7CPC - chains A and F of the 3 polymer chains in the assembly; structure by X-ray diffraction, 2.80 A resolution.

Chain A (and F):
Protein: Ferritin
Source organism: Penaeus japonicus
Notes: EC 1.16.3.1; chain F of this document is another copy of the same molecule, construct and numbering; everything in this record applies to it too
UniProtKB: T2B7E1 (T2B7E1_PENJP); the author numbering skips numbers that UniProt does not, so the offset changes along the chain: 2-56 = UniProt 2-56; 58-156 = UniProt 57-155
Chain sequence (169 residues; numbered 2 to 171; 1 number in that range is skipped by the numbering (no residue carries it; nothing is unmodelled there); the number before each row is that of its first residue):
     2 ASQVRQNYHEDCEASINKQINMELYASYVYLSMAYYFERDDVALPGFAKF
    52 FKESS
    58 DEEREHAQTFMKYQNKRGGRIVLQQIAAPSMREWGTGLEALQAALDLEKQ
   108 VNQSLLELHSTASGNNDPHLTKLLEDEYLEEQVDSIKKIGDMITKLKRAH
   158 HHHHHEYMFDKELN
Unresolved in the structure: 156-157
Construct notes: engineered mutation R89 (Gln88 in T2B7E1); expression tag (157-171)
Bound ions: Fe ion: E24, E60; Ni2+ near H161 (its only coordinating residue here)

Interface between chain A and chain F:
Residue-residue contacts (59):
  S3(A) - D41(F)
  Q4(A) - D41(F)
  V5(A) - D41(F)
  L25(A) - Y29(F)
  S28(A) - R61(F)  hydrogen bond
  Y29(A) - L25(F)
  Y29(A) - L80(F)
  Y29(A) - Q81(F)  hydrogen bond (side chain-backbone)
  Y29(A) - I83(F)  hydrophobic
  L32(A) - Q65(F)
  S33(A) - L80(F)
  Y36(A) - Q65(F)  hydrogen bond
  Y36(A) - M68(F)  hydrophobic
  Y36(A) - K69(F)  hydrogen bond
  Y36(A) - N72(F)  hydrogen bond (backbone-side chain)
  Y36(A) - I78(F)  hydrophobic
  E39(A) - N72(F)
  R40(A) - N72(F)
  R40(A) - R77(F)
  D41(A) - S3(F)  hydrogen bond
  D41(A) - Q4(F)  hydrogen bond
  D41(A) - V5(F)
  D41(A) - R77(F)  salt bridge
  D42(A) - R77(F)  salt bridge
  S56(A) - R61(F)  hydrogen bond
  D58(A) - R61(F)  salt bridge
  R61(A) - S56(F)
  R61(A) - D58(F)  salt bridge
  R61(A) - R61(F)
  Q65(A) - L32(F)
  Q65(A) - Y36(F)  hydrogen bond
  M68(A) - L32(F)  hydrophobic
  M68(A) - Y36(F)  hydrophobic
  K69(A) - Y36(F)
  N72(A) - Y36(F)  hydrogen bond (side chain-backbone)
  N72(A) - R40(F)
  R77(A) - R40(F)
  R77(A) - D41(F)  salt bridge
  I78(A) - Y36(F)  hydrophobic
  I78(A) - R89(F)
  V79(A) - R89(F)
  L80(A) - Y29(F)
  L80(A) - S33(F)
  L80(A) - A85(F)
  L80(A) - R89(F)  hydrogen bond (backbone-side chain)
  Q81(A) - Y29(F)  hydrogen bond (backbone-side chain)
  Q81(A) - A85(F)
  Q82(A) - Q82(F)
  Q82(A) - I83(F)
  Q82(A) - A84(F)
  Q82(A) - A85(F)
  I83(A) - Y29(F)  hydrophobic
  I83(A) - Q82(F)
  I83(A) - I83(F)  hydrogen bond (backbone-backbone)
  A85(A) - L80(F)
  A85(A) - Q81(F)
  A85(A) - Q82(F)
  R89(A) - V79(F)
  R89(A) - L80(F)
Other interface residues (no listed pair), chain A (32 interface residues in all): G75, A84, P86
Other interface residues (no listed pair), chain F (32 interface residues in all): N22, S28, E39, D42, G75

In short:
The chain A/chain F interface involves 32 residues from each chain, with 13 hydrogen bonds and 5 salt bridges.
Polar contacts include D41(A)-R77(F), D42(A)-R77(F) and D58(A)-R61(F). E24(A) and E60(A) form the Fe ion site.
Both chains are Ferritin (Penaeus japonicus). Entry 7CPC (His-Mediated Reversible Self-assembly of Ferritin
Nanocage with Ni binding) was determined by X-ray diffraction, deposited together with 7CPI.
